Entry 6X62 (electron microscopy, 3.50 A resolution); this record covers chains GC and HD of the 117 polymer chains in the assembly.

[Chain GC]
Protein: DotC
Organism: Legionella pneumophila
UniProtKB: O52184 (O52184_LEGPN); residue numbers follow UniProt; this construct covers 1-303
Amino-acid sequence (303 residues; row label = number of the first residue in the row):
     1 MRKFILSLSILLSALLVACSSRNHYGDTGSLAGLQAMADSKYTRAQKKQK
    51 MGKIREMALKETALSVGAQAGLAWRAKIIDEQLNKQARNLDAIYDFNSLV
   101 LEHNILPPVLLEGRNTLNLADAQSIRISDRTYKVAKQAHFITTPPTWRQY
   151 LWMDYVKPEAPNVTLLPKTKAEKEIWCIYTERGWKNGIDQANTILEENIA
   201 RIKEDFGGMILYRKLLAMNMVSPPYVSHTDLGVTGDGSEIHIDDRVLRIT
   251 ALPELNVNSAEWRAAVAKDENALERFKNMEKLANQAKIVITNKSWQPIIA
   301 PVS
Disordered / not traced: 1-57, 162-172, 269-303

[Chain HD]
Protein: DotD
Organism: Legionella pneumophila
UniProtKB: O52183 (O52183_LEGPN); residues 1-163 here = UniProt positions 1-163
Amino-acid sequence (163 residues; each row starts with the number of its first residue):
     1 MNNNKIVIMFIFSALLAGCAGTMKFKKPPINNPSDDATIKLAEAAVSVSD
    51 SMLEMAKVEKVITPPSKDNTLTIPNAYNLQARASVDWSGPIEELTARIAK
   101 AAHFRFRVLGKSPSVPVLISISTKDESLAEILRDIDYQAGKKASIHVYPN
   151 SQVVELRYAKIYS
Disordered / not traced: 1-24, 160-163

[How chain GC and chain HD interact]
Residue-residue contacts - 31 pairs, chain GC then chain HD:
  Arg114(GC) with Asp86(HD), salt bridge; Ser122(HD)
  Asp129(GC) with Ser88(HD), hydrogen bond; Ser120(HD), hydrogen bond
  Arg130(GC) with Asp86(HD), salt bridge; Trp87(HD); Ser88(HD); Ser122(HD), hydrogen bond
  Met218(GC) with Trp87(HD)
  Met220(GC) with Trp87(HD)
  Ser259(GC) with Pro90(HD)
  Trp262(GC) with Ser88(HD); Glu93(HD)
  Arg263(GC) with Trp87(HD), hydrogen bond (backbone-side chain); Glu93(HD); Arg97(HD)
  Ala264(GC) with Trp87(HD); Glu93(HD), hydrogen bond (backbone-side chain); Leu94(HD), hydrophobic; Arg97(HD), hydrogen bond (backbone-side chain)
  Ala265(GC) with Ser84(HD); Val85(HD); Asp86(HD)
  Val266(GC) with Ser84(HD); Val85(HD); Arg97(HD); Ile98(HD), hydrophobic
  Ala267(GC) with Ala83(HD); Ser84(HD), hydrogen bond (backbone-backbone)
  Lys268(GC) with Arg82(HD); Ala101(HD), hydrogen bond (side chain-backbone)
Also at the interface, not in a pair above, chain HD (16 interface residues in all): Ala81

[Overview]
13 residues of chain GC and 16 residues of chain HD are in contact; the contacts include 8 hydrogen bonds and
2 salt bridges. Polar pairs include Arg114(GC)-Asp86(HD), Arg130(GC)-Asp86(HD) and Asp129(GC)-Ser88(HD).
Here chain GC is DotC and chain HD is DotD, both from Legionella pneumophila. Entry 6X62 (Legionella
pneumophila Dot T4SS OMC) was determined by electron microscopy together with 6X66, 6X64 and 6X65 from the
same study.
